PDB entry 6B2W | X-ray diffraction, 2.50 A resolution | chain A

== Chain A ==
Name: Putative peptidyl-arginine deiminase family protein
Source organism: Campylobacter jejuni subsp. jejuni serotype O:2 (strain ATCC 700819 / NCTC 11168)
UniProtKB: Q0P9V0 (Q0P9V0_CAMJE); residues 1-325 here = UniProt positions 1-325
Sequence (333 residues; numbered -7 to 325; the number before each row is that of its first residue; numbers below 1 keep their minus sign (Glu-7 is residue -7)):
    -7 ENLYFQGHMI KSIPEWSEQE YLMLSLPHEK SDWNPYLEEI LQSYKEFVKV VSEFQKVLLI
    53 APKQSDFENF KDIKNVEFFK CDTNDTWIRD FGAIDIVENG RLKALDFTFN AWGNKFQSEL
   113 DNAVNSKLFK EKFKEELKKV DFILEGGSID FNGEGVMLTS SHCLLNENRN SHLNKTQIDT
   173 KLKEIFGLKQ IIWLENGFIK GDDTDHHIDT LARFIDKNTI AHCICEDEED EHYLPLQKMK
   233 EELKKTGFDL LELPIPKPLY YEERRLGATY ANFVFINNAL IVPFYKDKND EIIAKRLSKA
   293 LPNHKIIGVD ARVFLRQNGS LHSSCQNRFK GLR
Sequence notes: expression tag (-7 to 0); engineered mutation Ser315 (Cys in Q0P9V0)
Ion coordination: K+: Asp98, Phe99, Asn114
Ligand contacts: agmatine (AG2): Asp77, Trp79, Asp82, Trp104, Phe108, Asp194, Asp195, Thr196, His199, Gln309, Asn310, Gly311, Ser315
Reported in the primary citation:
  - catalytic residues: Asp82, His199, Asp201 (proposed by the authors, not directly observed)
  - binding site for agmatine: Asp77, Trp79, Asp82, Trp104, Phe108, Thr196, His199, Gln309, Ser315
  - conformationally variable residues (loop rearrangement): Trp79, Trp104, Asp195, Thr196
  - specificity-determining residues: Asp77, Asp195, Gln309, Asn310 (proposed by the authors, not directly observed)

== Summary ==
Chain A binds agmatine. The K+ site is built by Asp98, Phe99 and Asn114. The paper reports catalytic residues
Asp82, His199 and Asp201; a binding site for agmatine at Asp77, Trp79 and Asp82 among others.
Chain A is Putative peptidyl-arginine deiminase family protein (Campylobacter jejuni subsp. jejuni serotype
O:2 (strain ATCC 700819 / NCTC 11168)); the structure, C. Jejuni C315S Agmatine Deiminase with Substrate
Bound, was determined by X-ray diffraction (same publication as 6B10).
